PDB entry 2EXM | X-ray diffraction, 1.80 A resolution | chain A

[Chain A]
Protein: Cell division protein kinase 2
Source organism: Homo sapiens
Notes: EC 2.7.1.37
UniProtKB: P24941 (CDK2_HUMAN); numbering as in UniProt (aligned over 1-298)
Chain sequence (298 residues; numbered 1 to 298; the number before each row is that of its first residue):
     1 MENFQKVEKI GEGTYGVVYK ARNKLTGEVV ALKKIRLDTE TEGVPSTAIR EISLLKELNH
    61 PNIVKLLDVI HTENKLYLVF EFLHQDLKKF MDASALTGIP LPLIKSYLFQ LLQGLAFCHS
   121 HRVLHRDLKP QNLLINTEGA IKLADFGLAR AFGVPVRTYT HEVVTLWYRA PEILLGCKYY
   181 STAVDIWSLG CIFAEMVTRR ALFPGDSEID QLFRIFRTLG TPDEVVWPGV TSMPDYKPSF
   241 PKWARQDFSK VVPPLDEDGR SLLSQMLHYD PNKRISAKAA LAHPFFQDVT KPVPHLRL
Small-molecule neighbours: N-(3-methylbut-2-en-1-yl)-9H-purin-6-amine (ZIP): Ile10, Gly11, Glu12, Gly13, Val18, Ala31, Lys33, Val64, Phe80, Glu81, Phe82, Leu83, Gln131, Leu134, Ala144

[In short]
Bound to chain A: N-(3-methylbut-2-en-1-yl)-9H-purin-6-amine.
Chain A is Cell division protein kinase 2 (Homo sapiens); the structure, Human CDK2 in complex with
isopentenyladenine, was determined by X-ray diffraction (same publication as 1W0X).
